Entry 7NJQ (electron microscopy, 2.67 A resolution); this record covers chains C and G of the 20 polymer chains in the assembly.

# Chain C
Protein: ATP synthase subunit alpha
Organism: Mycolicibacterium smegmatis (strain ATCC 700084 / mc(2)155)
Notes: EC 7.1.2.2
Reference sequence: A0R202 (ATPA_MYCS2); residue numbers follow UniProt; this construct covers 1-548
Amino-acid sequence (548 residues; numbered 1 to 548; the number before each row is that of its first residue):
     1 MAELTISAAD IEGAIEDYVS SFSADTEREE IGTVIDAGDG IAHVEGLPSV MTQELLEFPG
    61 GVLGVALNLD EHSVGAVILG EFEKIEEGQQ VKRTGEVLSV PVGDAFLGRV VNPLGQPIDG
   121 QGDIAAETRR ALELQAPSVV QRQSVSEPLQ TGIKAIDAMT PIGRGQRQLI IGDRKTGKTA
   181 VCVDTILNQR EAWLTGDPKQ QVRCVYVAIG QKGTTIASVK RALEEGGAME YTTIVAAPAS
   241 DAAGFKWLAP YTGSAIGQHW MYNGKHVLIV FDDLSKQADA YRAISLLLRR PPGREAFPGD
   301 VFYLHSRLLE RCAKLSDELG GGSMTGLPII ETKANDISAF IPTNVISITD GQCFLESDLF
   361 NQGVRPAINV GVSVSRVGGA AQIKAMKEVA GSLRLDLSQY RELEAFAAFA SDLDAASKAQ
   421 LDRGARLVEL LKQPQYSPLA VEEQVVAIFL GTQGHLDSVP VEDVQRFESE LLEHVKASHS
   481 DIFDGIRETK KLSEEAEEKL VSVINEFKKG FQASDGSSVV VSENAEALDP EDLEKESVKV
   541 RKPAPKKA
Disordered / not traced: 1-5, 22-29, 515-525, 546-548
Curated features (UniProtKB/Swiss-Prot):
  - binding site (ATP): Gly172 to Thr179
  - site: Ser373 (Required for activity)
Ion coordination: Mg2+: Thr179 (together with ATP)
Ligand contacts:
  - ADP (adenosine-5'-diphosphate): Val374, Ser375, Arg376
  - ATP (adenosine-5'-triphosphate): Asp173, Arg174, Lys175, Thr176, Gly177, Lys178, Thr179, Ala180, Phe360, Arg365, Pro366, Gln433, Pro434, Gln435

# Chain G
Protein: ATP synthase gamma chain
Organism: Mycobacterium smegmatis (strain ATCC 700084 / mc(2)155)
Reference sequence: A0R201 (ATPG_MYCS2); residue numbers follow UniProt; this construct covers 1-307
Amino-acid sequence (307 residues; each row starts with the number of its first residue):
     1 MAATLRELRG RIRSAGSIKK ITKAQELIAT SRIAKAQARV EAARPYAAEI TNMLTELAGA
    61 SALDHPLLVE RKQPKRAGVL VVSSDRGLCG AYNANVLRRA EELFSLLRDE GKDPVLYVVG
   121 RKALGYFSFR QRTVVESWTG FSERPTYENA REIADTLVNA FMAGADDEGD DAGADGILGV
   181 DELHIVFTEF RSMLSQTAVA RRAAPMEVEY VGEVETGPRT LYSFEPDPET LFDALLPRYI
   241 ATRVYAALLE AAASESASRR RAMKSATDNA DDLIKALTLA ANRERQAQIT QEISEIVGGA
   301 NALAGSK
Disordered / not traced: 1-2, 215-219, 305-307

# Interface between chain C and chain G
Residue-residue contacts - 70 pairs, chain C then chain G:
  Pro291(C) - Ala302(G)  hydrophobic
  Pro291(C) - Leu303(G)  hydrophobic
  Pro292(C) - Ala302(G)
  Gly293(C) - Glu295(G)
  Arg294(C) - Glu295(G)
  Glu295(C) - Glu295(G)  hydrogen bond (backbone-side chain)
  Glu526(C) - Glu102(G)
  Glu526(C) - Ser105(G)  hydrogen bond (backbone-side chain)
  Ala527(C) - Glu102(G)
  Ala527(C) - Ser105(G)
  Ala527(C) - Leu106(G)
  Ala527(C) - Asp109(G)
  Leu528(C) - Arg99(G)
  Leu528(C) - Glu102(G)  hydrogen bond (backbone-backbone)
  Leu528(C) - Leu103(G)  hydrophobic
  Leu528(C) - Leu106(G)
  Leu528(C) - Ala200(G)  hydrophobic
  Asp532(C) - Ala200(G)
  Leu533(C) - Leu103(G)  hydrophobic
  Leu533(C) - His184(G)
  Leu533(C) - Ala200(G)
  Leu533(C) - Arg201(G)
  Leu533(C) - Arg202(G)
  Glu534(C) - Glu189(G)
  Glu534(C) - Ala200(G)  hydrogen bond (backbone-backbone)
  Glu534(C) - Arg201(G)
  Glu534(C) - Arg202(G)  hydrogen bond (backbone-backbone)
  Lys535(C) - Arg202(G)
  Lys535(C) - Glu207(G)
  Glu536(C) - Arg201(G)  salt bridge
  Glu536(C) - Arg202(G)  hydrogen bond (backbone-backbone)
  Glu536(C) - Ala203(G)
  Glu536(C) - Met206(G)
  Glu536(C) - Glu207(G)  hydrogen bond (backbone-backbone)
  Glu536(C) - Tyr239(G)
  Glu536(C) - Arg243(G)  salt bridge
  Ser537(C) - Met206(G)
  Ser537(C) - Glu207(G)
  Ser537(C) - Glu209(G)  hydrogen bond
  Val538(C) - Leu54(G)  hydrophobic
  Val538(C) - Ala58(G)  hydrophobic
  Val538(C) - Met206(G)  hydrophobic
  Val538(C) - Glu207(G)
  Val538(C) - Glu209(G)
  Lys539(C) - Thr55(G)  hydrogen bond (backbone-side chain)
  Lys539(C) - Glu209(G)
  Lys539(C) - Val211(G)
  Val540(C) - Ala58(G)  hydrophobic
  Val540(C) - Gly59(G)
  Val540(C) - Val208(G)  hydrophobic
  Val540(C) - Glu209(G)  hydrogen bond (backbone-backbone)
  Val540(C) - Tyr210(G)
  Val540(C) - Val211(G)  hydrogen bond (backbone-backbone)
  Arg541(C) - Asn52(G)  hydrogen bond
  Arg541(C) - Thr55(G)
  Arg541(C) - Glu56(G)  salt bridge
  Arg541(C) - Val211(G)
  Arg541(C) - Gly212(G)
  Arg541(C) - Glu213(G)
  Lys542(C) - Gly59(G)  hydrogen bond (side chain-backbone)
  Lys542(C) - Tyr210(G)
  Lys542(C) - Val211(G)
  Lys542(C) - Gly212(G)
  Lys542(C) - Glu213(G)
  Pro543(C) - Tyr210(G)
  Pro543(C) - Val211(G)
  Pro543(C) - Gly212(G)
  Pro543(C) - Glu213(G)
  Ala544(C) - Tyr210(G)  hydrophobic
  Pro545(C) - Tyr210(G)
Other interface residues (no listed pair), chain C (25 interface residues in all): Ser338, Asp529, Pro530
Other interface residues (no listed pair), chain G (41 interface residues in all): Ala3, Leu63, Leu68, Glu101, Val199, Val214, Phe232, Gln291, Gly298, Gly299

# In short
Chain C and chain G form an interface of 25 and 41 residues respectively, with 13 hydrogen bonds and 3 salt
bridges. Polar pairs include Glu536(C)-Arg201(G), Glu536(C)-Arg243(G) and Arg541(C)-Glu56(G). Bound to chain
C: ATP and ADP.
Here chain C is ATP synthase subunit alpha (Mycolicibacterium smegmatis (strain ATCC 700084 / mc(2)155)) and
chain G is ATP synthase gamma chain (Mycobacterium smegmatis (strain ATCC 700084 / mc(2)155)). Entry 7NJQ
(Mycobacterium smegmatis ATP synthase state 3a) was determined by electron microscopy together with 7NJK,
7NJL, 7NJM, 7NJN, 7NJO, 7NJP and 20 further entries from the same study.
